PDB entry 5I3Y | X-ray diffraction, 2.15 A resolution | chain A

== Chain A ==
Molecule: Beta-secretase 1
From: Homo sapiens
Notes: EC 3.4.23.46
UniProt: P56817 (BACE1_HUMAN); residues -18 to 392 here correspond to UniProt positions 43-453 (UniProt number = residue number + 61)
Amino-acid sequence (411 residues; row label = number of the first residue in the row; numbers below 1 keep their minus sign (Leu-18 is residue -18)):
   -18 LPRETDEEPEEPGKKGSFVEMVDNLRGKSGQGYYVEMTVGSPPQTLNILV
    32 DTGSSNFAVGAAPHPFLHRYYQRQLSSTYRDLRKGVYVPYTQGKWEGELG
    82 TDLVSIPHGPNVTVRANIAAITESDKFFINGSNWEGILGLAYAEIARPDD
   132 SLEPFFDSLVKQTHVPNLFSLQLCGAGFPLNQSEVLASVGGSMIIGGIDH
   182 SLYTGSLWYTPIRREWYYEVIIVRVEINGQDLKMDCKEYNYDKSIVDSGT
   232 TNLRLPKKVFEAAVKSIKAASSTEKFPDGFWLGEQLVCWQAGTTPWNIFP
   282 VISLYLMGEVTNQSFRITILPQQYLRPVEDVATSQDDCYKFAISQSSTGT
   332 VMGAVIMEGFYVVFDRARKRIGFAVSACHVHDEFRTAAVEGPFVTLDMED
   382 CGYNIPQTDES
Unresolved in the structure: -18 to -2, 158-166, 271-274, 313-317, 386-392
Differences from the reference sequence: engineered mutation Lys-5 (Arg56 in P56817), Lys-4 (Arg57 in P56817)
Cystine bridges: Cys155-Cys359, Cys217-Cys382, Cys269-Cys319
Residues lining bound ligands: 68K (N-(6-{2-[2-(2-amino-3-{3-[(3,3-dimethylbutyl)amino]-3-oxopropyl}quinolin-6-yl)phenyl]ethyl}pyridin-3-yl)-4-fluorobenzamide): Gly11, Gln12, Gly13, Tyr14, Leu30, Asp32, Gly34, Ser35, Val69, Tyr71, Gly74, Lys75, Trp76, Asp106, Lys107, Phe108, Ile110, Trp115, Ile118, Ile126, Arg128, Tyr198, Asp228, Ser229, Gly230, Thr231, Thr232, Arg307, Ala335, Glu339
Swiss-Prot annotation at these positions:
  - active site: Asp32, Asp228
  - modified residue (N6-acetyllysine): Lys65, Lys214, Lys218, Lys224, Lys238, Lys239, Lys246
  - glycosylation (N-linked (GlcNAc...) asparagine): Asn92, Asn111, Asn162, Asn293

== Overview ==
Bound to chain A: compound 68K. From UniProt: active-site residues Asp32 and Asp228.
Chain A is Beta-secretase 1 (Homo sapiens); the structure, Crystal structure of BACE1 in complex with
aminoquinoline inhibitor 9, was determined by X-ray diffraction (same publication as 5I3V, 5I3W, 5I3X and
5IE1).
